PDB entry 4Q44 | X-ray diffraction, 2.71 A resolution | chains A and B of the 3 polymer chains in the assembly

== Chain A ==
Molecule: DNA polymerase IV
Organism: Escherichia coli
Notes: EC 2.7.7.7
UniProt: Q47155 (DPO4_ECOLI); residue numbers follow UniProt; this construct covers 2-341
Sequence (342 residues; numbered 0 to 341; the number before each row is that of its first residue; numbering starts at 0):
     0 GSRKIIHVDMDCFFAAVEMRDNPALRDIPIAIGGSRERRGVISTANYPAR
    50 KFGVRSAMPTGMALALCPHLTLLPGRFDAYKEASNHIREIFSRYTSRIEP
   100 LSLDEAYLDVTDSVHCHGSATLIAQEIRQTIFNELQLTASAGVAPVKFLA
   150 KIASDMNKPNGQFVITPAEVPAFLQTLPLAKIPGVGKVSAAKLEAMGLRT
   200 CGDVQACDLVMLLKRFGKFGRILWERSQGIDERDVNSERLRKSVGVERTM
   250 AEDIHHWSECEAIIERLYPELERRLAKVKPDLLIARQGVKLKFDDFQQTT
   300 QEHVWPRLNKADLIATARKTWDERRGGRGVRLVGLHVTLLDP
Construct notes: expression tag (0-1); conflict Ala64 (Lys in Q47155), Ala205 (Lys in Q47155)
Swiss-Prot annotation at these positions:
  - active site: Glu104
  - binding site (Mg(2+)): Asp8, Asp103
  - site: Phe13 (Substrate discrimination)
  - natural variant: Glu36 to Arg38 (sequence variant, change not given here; In strain: ECOR 45B1), Gln124 (Q124K: In strain: ECOR 35D), Asn132 (N132S: In strain: ECOR 34B1 and ECOR 37UG), Gln135 (Q135H: In strain: ECOR 70B1), Pro170 (P170S: In strain: ECOR 37UG), Ala171 (A171T: In strain: ECOR 45B1, ECOR 46D and 2 more), Leu176 (L176F: In strain: ECOR 37UG), Gly201 (G201S: In strain: ECOR 59B2), Met210 (M210I: In strain: ECOR 37UG, ECOR 45B1 and 4 more; M210T: In strain: ECOR 35D, ECOR 46D and 6 more), Arg225 (R225C: In strain: ECOR 59B2 and ECOR 60B2), Ala310 (A310S: In strain: ECOR 57B2, ECOR 59B2 and 2 more), Asp321 (D321N: In strain: ECOR 35D)
  - mutagenesis: Asp8 (D8A/H: Loss of function), Arg49 (R49A/F: Loss of function), Asp103 (D103A/N: Loss of function), Glu104 (E104A: Loss of function)
Bound ions: Mg2+ site 1: Asp8, Met9, Asp103 (together with 1FZ); Mg2+ site 2: Asp8, Glu104 (together with 1FZ)
Ligand contacts: 1FZ (5'-O-[(R)-hydroxy{[(R)-hydroxy(phosphonooxy)phosphoryl]amino}phosphoryl]thymidine): Asp8, Met9, Asp10, Cys11, Phe12, Phe13, Ser42, Thr43, Arg49, Ser55, Ala56, Asp103, Glu104, Lys157
Reported in the primary citation:
  - mutagenesis - S42A: unchanged catalytic activity
  - mutagenesis - S42A (2.5-fold): decreased growth

== Chain B ==
Molecule: 18-nt DNA strand
Sequence (18 nucleotides; row label = number of the first residue in the row):
   837 TCTAXGGTCCTAGGACCC
Modified / non-standard residues: RDG (2'-deoxy-N-(furan-2-ylmethyl)guanosine 5'-(dihydrogen phosphate)) at position 841

== How chain A and chain B interact ==
Contacting residue pairs (37):
  Arg35(A) - DC838(B)  salt bridge to the phosphate
  Arg38(A) - DT839(B)  salt bridge to the phosphate
  Arg38(A) - DA840(B)  sugar contact
  Val40(A) - DT839(B)  phosphate contact
  Val40(A) - DA840(B)  base contact
  Ser42(A) - DA840(B)  base contact
  Ala56(A) - DA840(B)  base contact
  Pro58(A) - DT837(B)  base contact
  Pro58(A) - DT839(B)  sugar contact
  Gly60(A) - DT837(B)  phosphate contact
  Gly60(A) - DC838(B)  phosphate contact
  Met61(A) - DT837(B)  hydrogen bond to the base
  Lys217(A) - DC846(B)  phosphate contact
  Lys217(A) - DT847(B)  hydrogen bond to the phosphate
  Arg238(A) - DT844(B)  hydrogen bond to the phosphate
  Arg238(A) - DC845(B)  salt bridge to the phosphate
  Arg240(A) - DG843(B)  salt bridge to the phosphate
  Arg240(A) - DT844(B)  phosphate contact
  Lys241(A) - DT844(B)  hydrogen bond to the phosphate
  Lys241(A) - DC845(B)  salt bridge to the phosphate
  Ser242(A) - DG843(B)  sugar contact
  Ser242(A) - DT844(B)  hydrogen bond to the phosphate
  Val243(A) - DG843(B)  phosphate contact
  Gly244(A) - DG842(B)  sugar contact
  Gly244(A) - DG843(B)  hydrogen bond to the phosphate
  Val245(A) - DG842(B)  phosphate contact
  Glu246(A) - RDG_841(B)  phosphate contact
  Glu246(A) - DG842(B)  hydrogen bond to the phosphate
  Arg247(A) - RDG_841(B)  phosphate contact
  Thr248(A) - DA840(B)  sugar contact
  Thr248(A) - RDG_841(B)  hydrogen bond to the phosphate
  Arg273(A) - DG842(B)  salt bridge to the phosphate
  Phe295(A) - DT839(B)  stacking on the base
  Phe295(A) - DA840(B)  phosphate contact
  Arg330(A) - DT839(B)  salt bridge to the phosphate
  Arg330(A) - DA840(B)  salt bridge to the phosphate
  Leu331(A) - RDG_841(B)  phosphate contact
Also at the interface, not in a pair above, chain A (27 interface residues in all): Gly39, Phe215, Gly216, Leu239

== Overview ==
The interface between chain A and chain B involves 27 residues on one side and 11 on the other; the contacts
include 8 hydrogen bonds, 8 salt bridges and 1 aromatic stacking contact. Among the polar pairs are
Met61(A)-DT837(B), Lys217(A)-DT847(B) and Arg238(A)-DT844(B). From the paper: S42A of chain A reduces growth;
S42A of chain A leaves catalytic activity unchanged.
Here chain A is DNA polymerase IV (Escherichia coli) and chain B is an 18-nt DNA strand. Entry 4Q44
(Polymerase-Damaged DNA Complex) was determined by X-ray diffraction together with 4Q43 and 4Q45 from the same
study.
